PDB entry 8TW2 | electron microscopy, 3.39 A resolution | chains AB and JF of the 240 polymer chains in the assembly

# Chain AB (and JF)
Protein: Coat protein
Organism: Acinetobacter phage AP205
Notes: chain JF of this document is another copy of the same molecule, construct and numbering; everything in this record applies to it too
Reference sequence: Q9AZ42 (Q9AZ42_9VIRU); residues 1-129 here correspond to UniProt positions 2-130 (UniProt number = residue number + 1)
Sequence (129 residues; numbered 1 to 129; the number before each row is that of its first residue):
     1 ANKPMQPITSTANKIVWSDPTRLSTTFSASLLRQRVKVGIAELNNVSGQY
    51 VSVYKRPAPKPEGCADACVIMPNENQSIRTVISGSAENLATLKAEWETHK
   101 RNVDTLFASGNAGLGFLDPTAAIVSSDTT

# Chain AB / chain JF interface
Pairs across the interface - 8 pairs, chain AB then chain JF:
  N111(AB) - Q6(JF)  hydrogen bond
  L114(AB) - P20(JF)
  F116(AB) - Q6(JF)
  F116(AB) - I8(JF)  hydrophobic
  F116(AB) - S18(JF)
  F116(AB) - D19(JF)
  F116(AB) - P20(JF)  hydrophobic
  L117(AB) - Q6(JF)
Interface residues without a listed pair, chain AB (5 interface residues in all): G63
Interface residues without a listed pair, chain JF (7 interface residues in all): L23, C68

# Summary
The interface between chain AB and chain JF involves 5 residues on one side and 7 on the other, with 1
hydrogen bond. Its one hydrogen-bonded contact is N111(AB)-Q6(JF).
Both chains are Coat protein (Acinetobacter phage AP205). Entry 8TW2 (Acinetobacter phage AP205 T=4 VLP) was
determined by electron microscopy (same publication as 8TOB, 8TOC, 8TV9, 8TVA and 8TWC).
